9OB0 - chains C and F of the 3 polymer chains in the assembly; structure by X-ray diffraction, 1.79 A resolution.

Chain C:
Molecule: 16-nt DNA strand
Sequence (16 nucleotides; row label = number of the first residue in the row):
     1 AATAAGCGIA AGTGGG

Chain F:
Protein: Transcription factor PU.1
From: Homo sapiens
Notes: fragment: ETS-Domain
UniProtKB: P17947 (SPI1_HUMAN); residue numbers follow UniProt; this construct covers 165-270
Amino-acid sequence (106 residues; numbered 165 to 270; the number before each row is that of its first residue):
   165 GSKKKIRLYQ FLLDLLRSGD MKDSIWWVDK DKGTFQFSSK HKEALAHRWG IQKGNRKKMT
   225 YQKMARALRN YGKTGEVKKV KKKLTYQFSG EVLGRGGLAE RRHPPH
Unresolved in the structure: 165-168, 260-270
Swiss-Prot annotation at these positions:
  - DNA-binding region: Ile170 to Ser253 (ETS)
  - binding site (DNA): Lys217, Arg230, Arg233, Lys243

Interface between chain C and chain F:
Residue-residue contacts (16):
  DA5(C) with Ser203(F), hydrogen bond to the phosphate; Lys206(F), salt bridge to the phosphate; Lys247(F), phosphate contact; Leu248(F), phosphate contact
  DG6(C) with Gln226(F), hydrogen bond to the base; Lys243(F), salt bridge to the phosphate; Lys246(F), phosphate contact; Lys247(F), phosphate contact; Leu248(F), hydrogen bond to the phosphate
  DC7(C) with Gln226(F), hydrogen bond to the base; Arg233(F), base contact
  DG8(C) with Arg230(F), base contact; Arg233(F), hydrogen bond to the base
  DI9(C) with Arg230(F), base contact
  DA10(C) with Arg230(F), base contact
  DT13(C) with Arg220(F), sugar contact
Other interface residues (no listed pair), chain C (9 interface residues in all): DA4, DG14
Other interface residues (no listed pair), chain F (11 interface residues in all): Tyr225

Summary:
9 residues of chain C face 11 of chain F across their interface, with 5 hydrogen bonds and 2 salt bridges.
Among the polar pairs are DG6(C)-Gln226(F), DC7(C)-Gln226(F) and DG8(C)-Arg233(F). From UniProt: a DNA-binding
region and 4 DNA-binding residues on chain F.
Here chain C is a 16-nt DNA strand and chain F is Transcription factor PU.1 (Homo sapiens). Entry 9OB0 (Human
PU.1 ETS-Domain (165-270) Bound to d(5'-AATAAGCGIAAGTGGG-3') d(5'-TCCCACTTTCGCTTAT-3') with an IT mismatch)
was determined by X-ray diffraction.
